4ZZK - chains A and B of the 4 polymer chains in the assembly; structure by X-ray diffraction, 2.75 A resolution.

Chain A (and B):
Molecule: Basal-body rod modification protein FlgD
Organism: Helicobacter pylori (strain G27)
Notes: chain B of this document is another copy of the same molecule, construct and numbering; everything in this record applies to it too
Reference sequence: B5Z7R3 (B5Z7R3_HELPG); residues 127-272 here = UniProt positions 127-272
Sequence (146 residues; each row starts with the number of its first residue):
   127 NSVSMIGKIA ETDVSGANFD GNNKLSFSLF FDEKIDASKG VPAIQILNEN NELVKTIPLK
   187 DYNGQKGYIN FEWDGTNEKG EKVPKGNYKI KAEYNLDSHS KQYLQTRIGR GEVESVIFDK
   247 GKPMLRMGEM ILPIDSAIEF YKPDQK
What the authors report for this chain:
  - self-association interface (contacts with another copy of this molecule); pairs are residue here / residue on that copy: Ser-241/Glu-265, Val-242/Phe-266, Phe-244/Ile-264, Arg-252/Glu-265, Phe-244

How chain A and chain B interact:
Contacting residue pairs (24):
  Ser-128(A) / Asn-127(B)  hydrogen bond (side chain-backbone)
  Ser-128(A) / Ser-128(B)
  Ser-130(A) / Val-129(B)
  Ser-130(A) / Ser-130(B)
  Met-131(A) / Asn-127(B)
  Lys-134(A) / Val-129(B)
  Asp-139(A) / Lys-246(B)  salt bridge
  Ala-263(A) / Phe-244(B)
  Ile-264(A) / Ile-243(B)
  Ile-264(A) / Phe-244(B)  hydrogen bond (backbone-backbone)
  Ile-264(A) / Lys-246(B)
  Glu-265(A) / Ser-241(B)  hydrogen bond
  Glu-265(A) / Val-242(B)
  Glu-265(A) / Ile-243(B)
  Glu-265(A) / Arg-252(B)  salt bridge
  Phe-266(A) / Val-129(B)  hydrophobic
  Phe-266(A) / Ile-132(B)
  Phe-266(A) / Ser-241(B)
  Phe-266(A) / Val-242(B)  hydrogen bond (backbone-backbone)
  Phe-266(A) / Phe-244(B)  hydrophobic
  Tyr-267(A) / Glu-240(B)
  Tyr-267(A) / Ser-241(B)
  Lys-268(A) / Ile-132(B)
  Lys-272(A) / Arg-252(B)
Other interface residues (no listed pair), chain A (13 interface residues in all): Ile-260
Other interface residues (no listed pair), chain B (13 interface residues in all): Gly-133

In short:
The chain A/chain B interface involves 13 residues from each chain; the contacts include 4 hydrogen bonds and
2 salt bridges. Polar contacts include Asp-139(A)/Lys-246(B), Glu-265(A)/Arg-252(B) and Ser-128(A)/Asn-127(B).
The paper reports a self-association interface involving Ser-241(A), Val-242(A) and Phe-244(A) among others.
Both chains are Basal-body rod modification protein FlgD (Helicobacter pylori (strain G27)). Entry 4ZZK
(Crystal structure of truncated FlgD (monoclinic form) from the human pathogen Helicobacter pylori) was
determined by X-ray diffraction, deposited together with 4ZZF.
